8UA1 - chains E and F of the 7 polymer chains in the assembly; structure by electron microscopy, 3.40 A resolution.

# Chain E (and F)
Name: Cell division control protein 48
From: Saccharomyces cerevisiae
Notes: EC 3.6.4.6; chain F of this document is another copy of the same molecule, construct and numbering; everything in this record applies to it too
UniProt: P25694 (CDC48_YEAST); residues 1-835 here = UniProt positions 1-835
Chain sequence (835 residues; each row starts with the number of its first residue):
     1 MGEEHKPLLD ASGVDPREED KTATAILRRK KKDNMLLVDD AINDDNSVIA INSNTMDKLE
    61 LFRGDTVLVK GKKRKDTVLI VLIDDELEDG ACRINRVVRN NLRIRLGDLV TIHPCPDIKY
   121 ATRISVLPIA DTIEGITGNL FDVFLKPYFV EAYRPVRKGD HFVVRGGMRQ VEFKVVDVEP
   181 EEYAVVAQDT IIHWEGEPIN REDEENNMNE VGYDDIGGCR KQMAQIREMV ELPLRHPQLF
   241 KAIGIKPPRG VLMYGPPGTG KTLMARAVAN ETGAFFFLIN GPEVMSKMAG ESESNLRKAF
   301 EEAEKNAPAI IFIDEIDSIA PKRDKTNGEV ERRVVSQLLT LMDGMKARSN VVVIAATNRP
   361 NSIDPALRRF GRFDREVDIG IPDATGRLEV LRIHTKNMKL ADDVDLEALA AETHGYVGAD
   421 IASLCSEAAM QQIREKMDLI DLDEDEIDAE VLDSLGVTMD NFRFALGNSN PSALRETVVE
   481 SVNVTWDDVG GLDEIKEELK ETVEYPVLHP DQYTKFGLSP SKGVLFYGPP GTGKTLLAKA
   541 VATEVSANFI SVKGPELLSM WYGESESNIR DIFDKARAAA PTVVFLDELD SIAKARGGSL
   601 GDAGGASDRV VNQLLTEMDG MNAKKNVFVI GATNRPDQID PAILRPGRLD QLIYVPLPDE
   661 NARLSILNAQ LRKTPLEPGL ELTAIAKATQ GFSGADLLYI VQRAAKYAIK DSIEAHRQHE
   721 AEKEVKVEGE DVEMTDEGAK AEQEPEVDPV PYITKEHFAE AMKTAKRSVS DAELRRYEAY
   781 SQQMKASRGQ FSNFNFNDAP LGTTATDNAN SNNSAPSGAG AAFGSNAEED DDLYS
Unresolved in the structure: 1-210, 256-258, 381-382, 398-406, 414-418, 437-449, 468-480, 507-521, 656-658, 714-751, 763-835 (chain F: 1-212, 381-382, 438-446, 471-484, 657-658, 726-747, 785-835)
Swiss-Prot annotation at these positions:
  - binding site (ATP): Pro-257 to Leu-263, Asn-358, His-394, Gly-531 to Leu-536
  - modified residue: Ser-472 (Phosphoserine), Ser-519 (Phosphoserine), Thr-735 (Phosphothreonine), Ser-770 (Phosphoserine)
  - cross-link (Glycyl lysine isopeptide (Lys-Gly)): Lys-305 (interchain with G-Cter in ubiquitin), Lys-322 (interchain with G-Cter in ubiquitin), Lys-346 (interchain with G-Cter in ubiquitin), Lys-522 (interchain with G-Cter in ubiquitin), Lys-539 (interchain with G-Cter in ubiquitin), Lys-594 (interchain with G-Cter in ubiquitin), Lys-673 (interchain with G-Cter in ubiquitin)
From the paper describing this entry:
  - catalytic residues: Glu-315, Arg-369, Arg-372, Glu-588, Arg-645, Arg-648 (citing earlier work)

# How chain E and chain F interact
Pairs across the interface (15):
  Met-285(E) / Arg-332(F)  hydrogen bond (backbone-side chain)
  Ser-286(E) / Arg-332(F)
  Lys-287(E) / Asn-327(F)
  Lys-287(E) / Arg-332(F)
  Met-288(E) / Asn-327(F)
  Met-288(E) / Gly-328(F)
  Met-288(E) / Glu-329(F)
  Asn-397(E) / Ile-243(F)
  Asn-397(E) / Gly-244(F)
  Ala-429(E) / Ile-243(F)
  Met-430(E) / Phe-240(F)  hydrophobic
  Leu-455(E) / Ile-243(F)  hydrophobic
  Met-560(E) / Gly-597(F)
  Met-560(E) / Gly-598(F)
  Trp-561(E) / Leu-600(F)
Interface residues without a listed pair, chain E (18 interface residues in all): Ile-433, Leu-452, Gly-456, Ser-559, Ala-705, Lys-710, Ser-712, Ile-713
Interface residues without a listed pair, chain F (17 interface residues in all): Ala-242, Ile-245, Thr-326, Tyr-505, Gln-512, Leu-518, Ser-599

# Summary
18 residues of chain E face 17 of chain F across their interface; the contacts include 1 hydrogen bond. The
hydrogen-bonded pair is Met-285(E)/Arg-332(F). Curated annotation (UniProt) lists 15 ATP-binding residues on
chain E. The paper reports catalytic residues Glu-315(E), Arg-369(E) and Arg-372(E) among others.
Chain E and chain F are both Cell division control protein 48 (Saccharomyces cerevisiae); the structure,
Cdc48-Shp1 unfolding native substrate, Class 9, was determined by electron microscopy together with 8U7T,
8U8I, 8U9C, 8U9P, 8U9Q, 8U9Z and 3 further entries from the same study.
